8HAH - chains C and D of the 11 polymer chains in the assembly; structure by electron microscopy, 3.90 A resolution.

[Chain C]
Protein: Histone H2A type 1-B/E
Organism: Homo sapiens
Reference sequence: P04908 (H2A1B_HUMAN); residues 1-129 here correspond to UniProt positions 2-130 (UniProt number = residue number + 1)
Amino-acid sequence (129 residues; numbered 1 to 129; the number before each row is that of its first residue):
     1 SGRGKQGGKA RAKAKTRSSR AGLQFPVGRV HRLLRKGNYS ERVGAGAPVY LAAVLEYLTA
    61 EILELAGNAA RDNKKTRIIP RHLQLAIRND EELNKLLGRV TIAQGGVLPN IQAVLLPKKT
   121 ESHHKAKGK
Not modelled in the structure: 1-11, 119-129
UniProt features mapped onto this chain:
  - modified residue: Ser-1 (N-acetylserine), Arg-3 (Citrulline), Lys-5 (N6-(2-hydroxyisobutyryl)lysine), Lys-9 (N6-(2-hydroxyisobutyryl)lysine), Lys-13 (N6-(beta-hydroxybutyryl)lysine), Lys-36 (N6-(2-hydroxyisobutyryl)lysine), Lys-74 (N6-(2-hydroxyisobutyryl)lysine), Lys-75 (N6-(2-hydroxyisobutyryl)lysine), Lys-95 (N6-(2-hydroxyisobutyryl)lysine), Gln-104 (N5-methylglutamine), Lys-118 (N6-(2-hydroxyisobutyryl)lysine), Lys-119 (N6-crotonyllysine), Thr-120 (Phosphothreonine), Lys-125 (N6-crotonyllysine)
  - cross-link (Glycyl lysine isopeptide (Lys-Gly)): Lys-13 (interchain with G-Cter in ubiquitin), Lys-15 (interchain with G-Cter in ubiquitin), Lys-119 (interchain with G-Cter in ubiquitin)

[Chain D]
Protein: Histone H2B type 1-J
Organism: Homo sapiens
Reference sequence: P06899 (H2B1J_HUMAN); residues 1-125 here correspond to UniProt positions 2-126 (UniProt number = residue number + 1)
Amino-acid sequence (125 residues; row label = number of the first residue in the row):
     1 PEPAKSAPAP KKGSKKAVTK AQKKDGKKRK RSRKESYSIY VYKVLKQVHP DTGISSKAMG
    61 IMNSFVNDIF ERIAGEASRL AHYNKRSTIT SREIQTAVRL LLPGELAKHA VSEGTKAVTK
   121 YTSAK
Not modelled in the structure: 1-27, 125
UniProt features mapped onto this chain:
  - modified residue: Pro-1 (N-acetylproline), Glu-2 (ADP-ribosyl glutamic acid), Lys-5 (N6-(2-hydroxyisobutyryl)lysine), Ser-6 (ADP-ribosylserine), Lys-11 (N6-(beta-hydroxybutyryl)lysine), Lys-12 (N6-(2-hydroxyisobutyryl)lysine), Ser-14 (Phosphoserine), Lys-15 (N6-acetyllysine), Lys-16 (N6-(beta-hydroxybutyryl)lysine), Lys-20 (N6-(2-hydroxyisobutyryl)lysine), Lys-23 (N6-(2-hydroxyisobutyryl)lysine), Lys-24 (N6-(2-hydroxyisobutyryl)lysine), Lys-34 (N6-(2-hydroxyisobutyryl)lysine), Glu-35 (PolyADP-ribosyl glutamic acid), Ser-36 (Phosphoserine), Lys-43 (N6-(2-hydroxyisobutyryl)lysine), Lys-46 (N6-(2-hydroxyisobutyryl)lysine), Lys-57 (N6,N6-dimethyllysine), Arg-79 (Dimethylated arginine), Lys-85 (N6,N6,N6-trimethyllysine) and 6 more in UniProt
  - glycosylation: Ser-112 (O-linked (GlcNAc) serine)
  - cross-link (Glycyl lysine isopeptide (Lys-Gly)): Lys-5 (interchain with G-Cter in SUMO2), Lys-20 (interchain with G-Cter in SUMO2), Lys-34 (interchain with G-Cter in ubiquitin), Lys-120 (interchain with G-Cter in ubiquitin)

[How chain C and chain D interact]
Residue-residue contacts (49; chain C residue first):
  Arg-17(C) with Tyr-121(D)
  Arg-20(C) with Ala-124(D)
  Ala-21(C) with Lys-120(D); Tyr-121(D), hydrophobic
  Gln-24(C) with Tyr-40(D)
  Pro-26(C) with Tyr-40(D)
  Arg-29(C) with Glu-35(D), salt bridge; Ser-36(D), hydrogen bond (side chain-backbone); Tyr-37(D); Tyr-40(D), hydrogen bond
  Val-30(C) with Phe-70(D), hydrophobic
  Leu-33(C) with Tyr-37(D)
  Ser-40(C) with Ile-89(D)
  Arg-42(C) with Ser-87(D); Ile-89(D)
  Gly-44(C) with Ile-89(D), hydrogen bond (backbone-backbone)
  Val-49(C) with Tyr-121(D), hydrophobic
  Tyr-50(C) with Ile-94(D), hydrophobic; Gln-95(D), hydrogen bond; Val-98(D); Val-111(D); Gly-114(D)
  Leu-51(C) with Phe-70(D), hydrophobic; Ile-73(D), hydrophobic
  Ala-53(C) with Gly-114(D); Ala-117(D), hydrophobic
  Val-54(C) with Ala-110(D), hydrophobic
  Leu-55(C) with Ile-69(D), hydrophobic
  Tyr-57(C) with His-109(D), hydrogen bond; Ala-110(D); Glu-113(D)
  Leu-58(C) with Ile-69(D), hydrophobic
  Ile-62(C) with Met-62(D), hydrophobic
  Leu-63(C) with Val-44(D), hydrophobic; Leu-45(D), hydrophobic
  Glu-64(C) with Val-48(D)
  Arg-71(C) with Thr-52(D)
  Thr-76(C) with Gly-53(D)
  Ile-78(C) with Gly-53(D); Ser-55(D); Lys-57(D)
  Ile-79(C) with Lys-57(D)
  Pro-80(C) with Lys-57(D)
  Glu-92(C) with Pro-103(D); Leu-106(D)
  Lys-95(C) with Pro-103(D)
  Leu-96(C) with Leu-102(D), hydrophobic; Pro-103(D)
  Leu-97(C) with Phe-65(D), hydrophobic
Other interface residues (no listed pair), chain C (40 interface residues in all): Leu-23, Phe-25, Leu-34, Tyr-39, Val-43, Ala-47, Thr-59, Gly-67, Leu-83
Other interface residues (no listed pair), chain D (46 interface residues in all): His-49, Ile-54, Ala-58, Ile-61, Val-66, Ala-74, Ser-78, Thr-88, Ser-91, Gly-104, Glu-105, Thr-115, Val-118

[In short]
The interface between chain C and chain D involves 40 residues on one side and 46 on the other, with 5
hydrogen bonds and 1 salt bridge. Polar contacts include Arg-29(C)/Glu-35(D), Arg-29(C)/Ser-36(D) and
Arg-29(C)/Tyr-40(D).
Here chain C is Histone H2A type 1-B/E and chain D is Histone H2B type 1-J, both from Homo sapiens. Entry 8HAH
(Cryo-EM structure of the p300 catalytic core bound to the H4K12acK16ac nucleosome, class 2 (3.9 angstrom ...)
was determined by electron microscopy together with 8HAG, 8HAI, 8HAJ, 8HAK, 8HAL, 8HAM and 8HAN from the same
study.
